PDB entry 3OW7 | X-ray diffraction, 3.78 A resolution | chains A and B

== Chain A (and B) ==
Protein: Cation efflux system protein cusB
Organism: Escherichia coli
Notes: chain B of this document is another copy of the same molecule, construct and numbering; everything in this record applies to it too
Reference sequence: P77239 (CUSB_ECOLI); numbering as in UniProt (aligned over 1-407)
Sequence (413 residues; numbered 1 to 413; the number before each row is that of its first residue):
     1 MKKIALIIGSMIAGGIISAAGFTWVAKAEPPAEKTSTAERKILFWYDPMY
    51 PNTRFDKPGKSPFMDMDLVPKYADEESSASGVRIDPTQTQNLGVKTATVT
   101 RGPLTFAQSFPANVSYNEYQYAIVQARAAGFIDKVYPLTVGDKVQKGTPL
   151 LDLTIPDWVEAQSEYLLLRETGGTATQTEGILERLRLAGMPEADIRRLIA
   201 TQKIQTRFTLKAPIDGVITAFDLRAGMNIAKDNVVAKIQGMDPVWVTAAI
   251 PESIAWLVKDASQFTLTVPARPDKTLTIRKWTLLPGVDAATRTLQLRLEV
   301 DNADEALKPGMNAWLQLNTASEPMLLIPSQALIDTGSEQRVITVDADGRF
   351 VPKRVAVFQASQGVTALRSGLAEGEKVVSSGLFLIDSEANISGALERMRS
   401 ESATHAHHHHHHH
Disordered / not traced: 1-89, 386-413 (chain B: 1-88, 386-413)
Differences from the reference sequence: expression tag (408-413)
Bound ions: Cu+ site 1 near Q162 (its only coordinating residue here); Cu+ site 2 near R368 (its only coordinating residue here)

== Interface between chain A and chain B ==
Residue-residue contacts (29):
  F106(A) - E252(B)
  F106(A) - S253(B)
  F106(A) - W256(B)
  Q108(A) - S253(B)  hydrogen bond
  E252(A) - F106(B)
  E252(A) - Q359(B)
  E252(A) - A360(B)
  S253(A) - F106(B)
  S253(A) - I254(B)
  W256(A) - F106(B)
  W256(A) - A320(B)  hydrogen bond (side chain-backbone)
  W256(A) - S321(B)
  W256(A) - E322(B)
  W256(A) - F358(B)  hydrophobic
  W256(A) - Q359(B)
  K259(A) - E322(B)  salt bridge
  P285(A) - V357(B)
  P285(A) - F358(B)
  V287(A) - A360(B)
  R292(A) - S361(B)
  L294(A) - Q359(B)
  A320(A) - W256(B)  hydrogen bond (backbone-side chain)
  S321(A) - W256(B)
  E322(A) - W256(B)
  E322(A) - K259(B)  salt bridge
  Q359(A) - E252(B)
  Q359(A) - A255(B)
  Q359(A) - W256(B)
  S361(A) - E252(B)
Other interface residues (no listed pair), chain A (21 interface residues in all): A107, I254, A255, T319, S337, F358
Other interface residues (no listed pair), chain B (20 interface residues in all): Y119, R292, L294, T319, Q362

== In short ==
Chain A and chain B form an interface of 21 and 20 residues respectively; the contacts include 3 hydrogen
bonds and 2 salt bridges. Polar pairs include K259(A)-E322(B), Q108(A)-S253(B) and W256(A)-A320(B).
Both chains are Cation efflux system protein cusB (Escherichia coli). Entry 3OW7 (Crystal structure of the
membrane fusion protein CusB from Escherichia coli) was determined by X-ray diffraction together with 3OPO and
3H94 from the same study.
